PDB entry 8EOW | electron microscopy, 3.90 A resolution | chains B and G of the 8 polymer chains in the assembly

# Chain B
Molecule: Potassium voltage-gated channel subfamily H member 1
From: Rattus norvegicus
UniProt: Q63472 (KCNH1_RAT); residue numbers follow UniProt; this construct covers 10-722
Sequence (713 residues; row label = number of the first residue in the row):
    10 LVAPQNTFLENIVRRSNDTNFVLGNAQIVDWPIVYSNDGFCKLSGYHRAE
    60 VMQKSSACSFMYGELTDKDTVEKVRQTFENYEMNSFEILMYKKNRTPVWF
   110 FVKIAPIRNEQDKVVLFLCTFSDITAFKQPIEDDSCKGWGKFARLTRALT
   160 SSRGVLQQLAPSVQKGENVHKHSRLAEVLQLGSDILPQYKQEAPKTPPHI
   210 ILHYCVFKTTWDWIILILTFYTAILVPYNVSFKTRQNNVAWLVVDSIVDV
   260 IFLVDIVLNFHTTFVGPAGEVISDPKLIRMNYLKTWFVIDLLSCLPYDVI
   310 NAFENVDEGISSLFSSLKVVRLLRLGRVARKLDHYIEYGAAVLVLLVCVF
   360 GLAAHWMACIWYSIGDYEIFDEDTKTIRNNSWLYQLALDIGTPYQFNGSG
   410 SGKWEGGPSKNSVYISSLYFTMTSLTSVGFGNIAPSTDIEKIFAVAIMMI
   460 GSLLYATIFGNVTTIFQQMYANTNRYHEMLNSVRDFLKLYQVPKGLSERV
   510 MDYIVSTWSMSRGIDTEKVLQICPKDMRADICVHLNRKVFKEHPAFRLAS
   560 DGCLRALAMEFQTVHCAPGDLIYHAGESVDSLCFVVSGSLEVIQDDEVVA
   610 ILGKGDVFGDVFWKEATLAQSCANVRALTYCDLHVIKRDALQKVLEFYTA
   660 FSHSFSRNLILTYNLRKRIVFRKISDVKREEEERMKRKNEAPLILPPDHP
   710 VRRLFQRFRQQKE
Disordered / not traced: 407-411, 697-703
UniProt features mapped onto this chain:
  - region: Phe151 to Arg162 (Required for phosphatidylinositol bisphosphate binding), Tyr672 to Leu674 (Interaction with cyclic nucleotide-binding pocket)
  - motif: Ser436 to Asn441 (Selectivity filter)
  - glycosylation (N-linked (GlcNAc...) asparagine): Asn388, Asn406

# Chain G
Molecule: Calmodulin-1
From: Homo sapiens
UniProt: P0DP23 (CALM1_HUMAN); residues 6-147 here correspond to UniProt positions 7-148 (UniProt number = residue number + 1)
Sequence (142 residues; numbered 6 to 147; the number before each row is that of its first residue):
     6 EEQIAEFKEAFSLFDKDGDGTITTKELGTVMRSLGQNPTEAELQDMINEV
    56 DADGNGTIDFPEFLTMMARKMKDTDSEEEIREAFRVFDKDGNGYISAAEL
   106 RHVMTNLGEKLTDEEVDEMIREADIDGDGQVNYEEFVQMMTA
UniProt features mapped onto this chain:
  - binding site (Ca(2+)): Asp20, Asp22, Asp24, Thr26, Glu31, Asp56, Asp58, Asn60, Thr62, Glu67, Asp93, Asp95, Asn97, Tyr99, Glu104, Asp129, Asp131, Asp133, Gln135, Glu140
  - modified residue: Lys21 (N6-acetyllysine), Thr44 (Phosphothreonine), Ser81 (Phosphoserine), Lys94 (N6-acetyllysine), Tyr99 (Phosphotyrosine), Ser101 (Phosphoserine), Thr110 (Phosphothreonine), Lys115 (N6,N6,N6-trimethyllysine), Tyr138 (Phosphotyrosine)
  - cross-link: Lys21 (Glycyl lysine isopeptide (Lys-Gly) (interchain with G-Cter in SUMO2))

# Chain B / chain G interface
Residue-residue contacts - 6 pairs, chain B then chain G:
  Leu557(B) with Ile130(G); Glu139(G)
  Ser559(B) with Ile130(G); Asp131(G)
  Ala659(B) with Ile130(G)
  Arg666(B) with Gln143(G)
Other interface residues (no listed pair), chain B (7 interface residues in all): Ala558, Phe660, Ser663
Other interface residues (no listed pair), chain G (5 interface residues in all): Glu140

# Summary
7 residues of chain B face 5 of chain G across their interface. UniProt lists 20 Ca2+-binding residues on
chain G.
Here chain B is Potassium voltage-gated channel subfamily H member 1 (Rattus norvegicus) and chain G is
Calmodulin-1 (Homo sapiens). Entry 8EOW (Eag Kv channel with voltage sensor in the up conformation) was
determined by electron microscopy (same publication as 8EP0 and 8EP1).
